Entry 4YVJ (X-ray diffraction, 2.90 A resolution); this record covers chains A and B of the 3 polymer chains in the assembly.

Chain A (and B):
Protein: tRNA (guanine-N(1)-)-methyltransferase
Source organism: Haemophilus influenzae (strain ATCC 51907 / DSM 11121 / KW20 / Rd)
Notes: EC 2.1.1.228; chain B of this document is another copy of the same molecule, construct and numbering; everything in this record applies to it too
UniProt: P43912 (TRMD_HAEIN); residue numbers follow UniProt; this construct covers 1-246
Amino-acid sequence (266 residues; row label = number of the first residue in the row; numbers below 1 keep their minus sign (Met-19 is residue -19)):
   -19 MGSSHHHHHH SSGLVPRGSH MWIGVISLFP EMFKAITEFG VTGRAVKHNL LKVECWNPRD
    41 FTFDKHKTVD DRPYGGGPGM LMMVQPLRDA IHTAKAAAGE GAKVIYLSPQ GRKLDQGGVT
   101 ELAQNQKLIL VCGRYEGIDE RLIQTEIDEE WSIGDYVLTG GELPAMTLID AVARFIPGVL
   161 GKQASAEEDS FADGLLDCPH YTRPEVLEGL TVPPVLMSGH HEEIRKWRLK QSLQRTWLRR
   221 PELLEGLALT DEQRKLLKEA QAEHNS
Not modelled in the structure: -19 to -2, 160-168 (chain B: -19 to -3)
Construct notes: expression tag (-19 to 0)
Residues lining bound ligands:
  - sinefungin (SFG), molecule 1: Tyr86, Leu87, Ser88, Pro89, Gln90, Cys112, Gly113, Arg114, Tyr115, Glu116, Gly117, Trp131, Ser132, Ile133, Gly134, Tyr136, Val137, Leu138, Thr139, Gly140, Gly141, Pro144
  - sinefungin (SFG), molecule 2: Ser170, Asp177, His180
Swiss-Prot annotation at these positions:
  - active site: Asp169 (Proton acceptor)
  - binding site (S-adenosyl-L-methionine): Tyr86, Gly113, Ile133 to Leu138
From the paper describing this entry:
  - binding site for tRNA: Gly59
  - conformationally variable residues (side-chain flip): His46
  - catalytic residues: Arg154, Asp169 (proposed by the authors, not directly observed)
  - mutagenesis - R154A, D169A (4,100-fold): abolished catalytic activity with tRNA
  - mutagenesis - S165A: decreased catalytic activity with tRNA
  - mutagenesis - R154A: abolished catalytic activity on Tma tRNAGln WT
  - mutagenesis - S165A: decreased catalytic activity on Tma tRNAGln WT

Chain A / chain B interface:
Contacting residue pairs (163):
  Phe9(A) - Phe19(B)  hydrophobic
  Phe9(A) - Gly20(B)
  Glu11(A) - Phe19(B)
  Met12(A) - Ala15(B)
  Met12(A) - Phe19(B)  hydrophobic
  Ala15(A) - Met12(B)
  Ile16(A) - Leu143(B)  hydrophobic
  Phe19(A) - Phe9(B)  hydrophobic
  Phe19(A) - Glu11(B)
  Phe19(A) - Met12(B)  hydrophobic
  Gly20(A) - Phe9(B)
  Gly20(A) - Arg114(B)
  Asp51(A) - Thr182(B)  hydrogen bond
  Asp51(A) - Arg183(B)
  Arg52(A) - Thr182(B)  hydrogen bond (backbone-side chain)
  Arg52(A) - Arg183(B)  hydrogen bond (backbone-side chain)
  Pro53(A) - Tyr181(B)
  Pro53(A) - Arg183(B)
  Tyr54(A) - Tyr181(B)  hydrogen bond (backbone-backbone)
  Tyr54(A) - Thr182(B)
  Tyr54(A) - Arg183(B)
  Tyr54(A) - Glu185(B)
  Tyr54(A) - Leu196(B)
  Tyr54(A) - Met197(B)  hydrophobic
  Tyr54(A) - Arg208(B)  hydrogen bond (backbone-side chain)
  Gly55(A) - Leu196(B)  hydrogen bond (backbone-backbone)
  Gly55(A) - Ile204(B)
  Gly55(A) - Arg208(B)
  Gly56(A) - Arg208(B)  hydrogen bond (backbone-side chain)
  Pro58(A) - Ala166(B)  hydrophobic
  Pro58(A) - Glu167(B)
  Gly59(A) - Glu167(B)  hydrogen bond (backbone-side chain)
  Leu61(A) - His180(B)
  Leu61(A) - Tyr181(B)
  Leu61(A) - Thr182(B)
  Met62(A) - Thr182(B)
  Val64(A) - Thr182(B)
  Val64(A) - Arg183(B)
  Arg68(A) - Glu188(B)  salt bridge
  Pro89(A) - Ser170(B)
  Pro89(A) - Phe171(B)  hydrophobic
  Gln90(A) - Ser170(B)  hydrogen bond
  Gln90(A) - Asp177(B)  hydrogen bond (side chain-backbone)
  Gln90(A) - Arg215(B)  hydrogen bond
  Gln90(A) - Arg219(B)  hydrogen bond (backbone-side chain)
  Lys93(A) - Arg220(B)
  Leu94(A) - Tyr136(B)
  Asp95(A) - Asp135(B)
  Gln96(A) - Asp135(B)  hydrogen bond (backbone-backbone)
  Gln96(A) - Tyr136(B)
  Gln96(A) - Val137(B)  hydrogen bond (side chain-backbone)
  Val99(A) - Tyr136(B)  hydrophobic
  Arg114(A) - Gly20(B)
  Glu116(A) - Glu168(B)
  Glu116(A) - His180(B)  salt bridge
  Asp119(A) - His180(B)
  Asp119(A) - Tyr181(B)
  Asp119(A) - Thr182(B)  hydrogen bond (side chain-backbone)
  Glu120(A) - Pro179(B)
  Glu120(A) - His180(B)  hydrogen bond (backbone-backbone)
  Glu120(A) - Tyr181(B)
  Glu120(A) - Arg215(B)  salt bridge
  Arg121(A) - Tyr181(B)
  Arg121(A) - Thr182(B)  hydrogen bond (side chain-backbone)
  Arg121(A) - Pro184(B)  hydrogen bond (side chain-backbone)
  Arg121(A) - Glu185(B)  hydrogen bond (side chain-backbone)
  Arg121(A) - Val186(B)
  Arg121(A) - Leu190(B)  hydrogen bond (side chain-backbone)
  Arg121(A) - Thr191(B)
  Arg121(A) - Val192(B)
  Gln124(A) - Leu190(B)
  Thr125(A) - Glu188(B)
  Thr125(A) - Leu190(B)
  Glu126(A) - Glu188(B)
  Glu130(A) - Arg219(B)  salt bridge
  Ile133(A) - Ile133(B)
  Ile133(A) - Tyr136(B)  hydrogen bond (backbone-side chain)
  Asp135(A) - Asp95(B)
  Asp135(A) - Gln96(B)  hydrogen bond (backbone-backbone)
  Asp135(A) - Phe171(B)
  Asp135(A) - Arg220(B)  salt bridge
  Tyr136(A) - Leu94(B)
  Tyr136(A) - Gln96(B)
  Tyr136(A) - Ile133(B)  hydrogen bond (side chain-backbone)
  Tyr136(A) - Tyr136(B)
  Tyr136(A) - Thr147(B)
  Tyr136(A) - Phe171(B)
  Val137(A) - Gln96(B)  hydrogen bond (backbone-side chain)
  Val137(A) - Ala151(B)
  Val137(A) - Arg154(B)
  Val137(A) - Asp169(B)
  Val137(A) - Ser170(B)
  Val137(A) - Phe171(B)  hydrophobic
  Leu138(A) - Thr147(B)
  Leu138(A) - Asp150(B)
  Leu138(A) - Ala151(B)
  Thr139(A) - Asp150(B)  hydrogen bond
  Thr139(A) - Arg154(B)
  Leu143(A) - Ile16(B)  hydrophobic
  Leu143(A) - Leu143(B)  hydrophobic
  Leu143(A) - Met146(B)  hydrophobic
  Met146(A) - Leu143(B)
  Thr147(A) - Tyr136(B)
  Thr147(A) - Leu138(B)
  Asp150(A) - Leu138(B)
  Asp150(A) - Thr139(B)  hydrogen bond (side chain-backbone)
  Ala151(A) - Val137(B)
  Ala151(A) - Leu138(B)  hydrophobic
  Arg154(A) - Val137(B)
  Arg154(A) - Thr139(B)
  Ser170(A) - Gln90(B)
  Phe171(A) - Pro89(B)  hydrophobic
  Phe171(A) - Asp135(B)
  Phe171(A) - Val137(B)  hydrophobic
  Leu176(A) - Pro89(B)
  Leu176(A) - Gln90(B)
  Asp177(A) - Gln90(B)  hydrogen bond (backbone-side chain)
  Pro179(A) - Glu120(B)
  His180(A) - Leu61(B)
  His180(A) - Glu116(B)  hydrogen bond (side chain-backbone)
  His180(A) - Ile118(B)
  His180(A) - Asp119(B)
  His180(A) - Glu120(B)  hydrogen bond (backbone-backbone)
  Tyr181(A) - Pro53(B)
  Tyr181(A) - Tyr54(B)  hydrogen bond (backbone-backbone)
  Tyr181(A) - Leu61(B)
  Tyr181(A) - Asp119(B)
  Tyr181(A) - Glu120(B)
  Tyr181(A) - Arg121(B)
  Thr182(A) - Asp51(B)
  Thr182(A) - Arg52(B)  hydrogen bond (side chain-backbone)
  Thr182(A) - Tyr54(B)
  Thr182(A) - Leu61(B)
  Thr182(A) - Met62(B)
  Thr182(A) - Asp119(B)  hydrogen bond (backbone-side chain)
  Thr182(A) - Arg121(B)  hydrogen bond (backbone-side chain)
  Arg183(A) - Asp51(B)  salt bridge
  Arg183(A) - Tyr54(B)
  Arg183(A) - Val64(B)
  Pro184(A) - Tyr54(B)
  Pro184(A) - Arg121(B)  hydrogen bond (backbone-side chain)
  Glu185(A) - Tyr54(B)  hydrogen bond (backbone-side chain)
  Glu185(A) - Arg121(B)  hydrogen bond (backbone-side chain)
  Val186(A) - Arg121(B)
  Leu187(A) - Val64(B)  hydrophobic
  Leu187(A) - Arg68(B)
  Leu187(A) - Arg121(B)
  Glu188(A) - Arg68(B)  salt bridge
  Leu190(A) - Arg121(B)  hydrogen bond (backbone-side chain)
  Val192(A) - Tyr54(B)  hydrophobic
  Val192(A) - Arg121(B)
  Leu196(A) - Tyr54(B)
  Leu196(A) - Gly55(B)  hydrogen bond (backbone-backbone)
  Ile204(A) - Gly55(B)
  Arg208(A) - Tyr54(B)  hydrogen bond (side chain-backbone)
  Arg208(A) - Gly55(B)
  Arg208(A) - Gly56(B)  hydrogen bond (side chain-backbone)
  Arg215(A) - Gln90(B)
  Arg215(A) - Glu120(B)  salt bridge
  Arg219(A) - Gln90(B)  hydrogen bond (side chain-backbone)
  Arg219(A) - Glu130(B)  salt bridge
  Arg220(A) - Lys93(B)
  Arg220(A) - Asp135(B)  salt bridge
Also at the interface, not in a pair above, chain A (78 interface residues in all): Val21, Thr22, His72, Tyr115, Ile118, Gly134, Thr191, Met197, Leu223
Also at the interface, not in a pair above, chain B (76 interface residues in all): Val21, Pro58, Val99, Leu122, Gln124, Thr125, Leu176, Leu187

Summary:
The interface between chain A and chain B involves 78 residues on one side and 76 on the other, with 41
hydrogen bonds and 10 salt bridges. Polar contacts include Arg68(A)-Glu188(B), Glu116(A)-His180(B) and
Glu120(A)-Arg215(B). Chain A binds sinefungin. The paper reports catalytic residues Arg154(A) and Asp169(A);
R154A and D169A of chain A abolish catalytic activity with tRNA.
Both chains are tRNA (guanine-N(1)-)-methyltransferase (Haemophilus influenzae (strain ATCC 51907 / DSM 11121
/ KW20 / Rd)). Entry 4YVJ (Crystal Structure of H. influenzae TrmD in complex with sinefungin and tRNA variant
(G36U)) was determined by X-ray diffraction together with 4YVG, 4YVH, 4YVI and 4YVK from the same study.
